1VSV - chains A and C of the 4 polymer chains in the assembly; structure by X-ray diffraction, 2.00 A resolution.

Chain A (and C):
Name: Glyceraldehyde-3-phosphate dehydrogenase
From: Cryptosporidium parvum
Notes: EC 1.2.1.12; chain C of this document is another copy of the same molecule, construct and numbering; everything in this record applies to it too
UniProt: Q7YYQ9 (Q7YYQ9_CRYPV); numbering as in UniProt (aligned over 1-339)
Amino-acid sequence (359 residues; numbered -19 to 339; the number before each row is that of its first residue; numbers below 1 keep their minus sign (Met-19 is residue -19)):
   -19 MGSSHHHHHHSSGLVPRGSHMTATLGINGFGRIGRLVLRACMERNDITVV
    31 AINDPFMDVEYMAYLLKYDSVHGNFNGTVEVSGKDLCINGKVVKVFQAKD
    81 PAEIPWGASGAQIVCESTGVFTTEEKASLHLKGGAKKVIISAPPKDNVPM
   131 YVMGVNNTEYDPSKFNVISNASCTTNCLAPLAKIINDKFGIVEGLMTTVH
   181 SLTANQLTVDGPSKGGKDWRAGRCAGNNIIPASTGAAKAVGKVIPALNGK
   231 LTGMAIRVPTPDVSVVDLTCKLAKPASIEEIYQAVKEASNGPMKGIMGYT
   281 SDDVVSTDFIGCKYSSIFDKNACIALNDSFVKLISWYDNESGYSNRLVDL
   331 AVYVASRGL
Disordered / not traced: -19 to 1
Construct notes: expression tag (-19 to 0)
Ligand contacts: NAD (nicotinamide-adenine-dinucleotide): Asn8, Gly9, Phe10, Gly11, Arg12, Ile13, Asn33, Asp34, Pro35, Phe36, Met37, Ala78, Lys79, Ser97, Thr98, Gly99, Phe101, Ser121, Ala122, Cys153, Thr183, Ala184, Asn319, Glu320, Tyr323
Reported in the primary citation:
  - conformationally variable residues: His180 (citing earlier work)
  - conformationally variable residues (loop rearrangement, order/disorder transition, side-chain flip): Pro35 to Phe36, Gln77 to Glu83, Thr98 to Thr103, His180 to Ala184, Asn185 to Lys197
  - binding site for NAD: Asp34, Met37, Lys79, Ala184, Asp190
  - catalytic residues: Cys153 (citing earlier work)
  - mutagenesis - C153S (450 fold): decreased catalytic activity

How chain A and chain C interact:
Pairs across the interface (10; chain A residue first):
  Tyr44(A) with Asp283(C), hydrogen bond (side chain-backbone)
  Tyr48(A) with Asp282(C), hydrogen bond; Asp288(C)
  Ser50(A) with Thr287(C), hydrogen bond
  Asn54(A) with Asp288(C)
  Asp282(A) with Lys47(C), salt bridge; Tyr48(C), hydrogen bond
  Asp283(A) with Tyr44(C), hydrogen bond (backbone-side chain)
  Thr287(A) with Ser50(C), hydrogen bond
  Asp288(A) with Tyr48(C)
Also at the interface, not in a pair above, chain A (11 interface residues in all): Lys47, Asp49, Val284
Also at the interface, not in a pair above, chain C (12 interface residues in all): Asp49, Asn54, Val284, Val285

Overview:
11 residues of chain A and 12 residues of chain C are in contact; the contacts include 6 hydrogen bonds and 1
salt bridge. Polar contacts include Asp282(A)-Lys47(C), Tyr44(A)-Asp283(C) and Tyr48(A)-Asp282(C). Bound to
chain A: NAD. From the paper: the catalytic residue Cys153(A); C153S of chain A reduces catalytic activity.
Chain A and chain C are both Glyceraldehyde-3-phosphate dehydrogenase (Cryptosporidium parvum); the structure,
Crystal Structure of holo-glyceraldehyde 3-phosphate dehydrogenase from Cryptosporidium parvum, was determined
by X-ray diffraction, deposited together with 1VSU and 3CIF.
